Entry 3NS1 (X-ray diffraction, 2.60 A resolution); this record covers chains J and K of the 6 polymer chains in the assembly.

Chain J:
Molecule: Xanthine dehydrogenase/oxidase
Source organism: Bos taurus
Notes: EC 1.17.1.4, 1.17.3.2; fragment: iron-sulfur binding domain
UniProtKB: P80457 (XDH_BOVIN); numbering as in UniProt (aligned over 2-165)
Amino-acid sequence (164 residues; each row starts with the number of its first residue):
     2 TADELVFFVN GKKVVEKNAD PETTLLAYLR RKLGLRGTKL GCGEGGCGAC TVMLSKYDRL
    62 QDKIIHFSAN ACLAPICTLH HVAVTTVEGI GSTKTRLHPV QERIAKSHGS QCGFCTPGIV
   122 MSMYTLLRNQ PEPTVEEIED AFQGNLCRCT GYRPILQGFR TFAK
Bound ions: 2Fe-2S cluster Fe site 1: Cys43, Cys48, Cys51, Cys73; 2Fe-2S cluster Fe site 2: Cys113, Cys116, Cys148, Cys150
Ligand contacts:
  - FAD (flavin-adenine dinucleotide): Glu45, Gly46, Gly47, Leu74
  - 2Fe-2S cluster (FES), molecule 1: Lys40, Leu41, Gly42, Cys43, Gly44, Gly46, Gly47, Cys48, Gly49, Cys51, Asn71, Cys73
  - 2Fe-2S cluster (FES), molecule 2: Gln112, Cys113, Gly114, Cys116, Cys148, Arg149, Cys150, Thr151
  - MTE (phosphonic acidmono-(2-amino-5,6-dimercapto-4-oxo-3,7,8a,9,10,10a-hexahydro-4H-8-oxa-1,3,9,10-tetraaza-anthracen-7-ylmethyl)ester): Gln112, Cys113, Cys150
Curated features (UniProtKB/Swiss-Prot):
  - binding site ([2Fe-2S] cluster): Cys43, Cys48, Cys51, Cys73, Cys113, Cys116, Cys148, Cys150

Chain K:
Molecule: Xanthine dehydrogenase/oxidase
Source organism: Bos taurus
Notes: EC 1.17.1.4, 1.17.3.2; fragment: flavin binding domain
UniProtKB: P80457 (XDH_BOVIN); numbering as in UniProt (aligned over 224-528)
Amino-acid sequence (305 residues; each row starts with the number of its first residue):
   224 PKQLRFEGER VTWIQASTLK ELLDLKAQHP EAKLVVGNTE IGIEMKFKNQ LFPMIICPAW
   284 IPELNAVEHG PEGISFGAAC ALSSVEKTLL EAVAKLPTQK TEVFRGVLEQ LRWFAGKQVK
   344 SVASLGGNII TASPISDLNP VFMASGTKLT IVSRGTRRTV PMDHTFFPSY RKTLLGPEEI
   404 LLSIEIPYSR EDEFFSAFKQ ASRREDDIAK VTCGMRVLFQ PGSMQVKELA LCYGGMADRT
   464 ISALKTTQKQ LSKFWNEKLL QDVCAGLAEE LSLSPDAPGG MIEFRRTLTL SFFFKFYLTV
   524 LKKLG
Ligand contacts: FAD (flavin-adenine dinucleotide): Lys256, Leu257, Val258, Val259, Gly260, Asn261, Thr262, Glu263, Ile264, Leu287, Ala301, Leu305, Phe337, Ala338, Val342, Val345, Ala346, Ser347, Gly349, Gly350, Asn351, Ile353, Thr354, Ile358, Ser359, Asp360, Leu361, Leu398, Ile403, Leu404
Curated features (UniProtKB/Swiss-Prot):
  - binding site (FAD): Leu257 to Ile264, Phe337, Ser347 to Asn351, Asp360, Leu404, Lys422

Chain J / chain K interface:
Contacting residue pairs - 46 pairs, chain J then chain K:
  Thr2(J) with Arg228(K); Glu230(K)
  Ala3(J) with Arg228(K); Glu230(K)
  Asp4(J) with Lys225(K), salt bridge; Leu227(K); Arg228(K), hydrogen bond (backbone-backbone); Phe229(K)
  Leu6(J) with Phe229(K), hydrophobic
  Ala20(J) with Glu230(K)
  Asp21(J) with Gly231(K); Glu232(K), hydrogen bond (side chain-backbone)
  Pro22(J) with Phe229(K); Gly231(K); Val234(K); Trp236(K), hydrophobic
  Glu23(J) with Arg233(K), salt bridge; Val234(K)
  Gly44(J) with Phe270(K)
  Glu45(J) with Ile266(K); Phe270(K)
  Gly46(J) with Val342(K)
  Thr52(J) with Gln341(K), hydrogen bond
  Phe68(J) with Ser344(K)
  Ser69(J) with Gln341(K); Ser344(K)
  Ala70(J) with Gln341(K)
  Asn71(J) with Gln341(K); Val342(K)
  Leu74(J) with Asn261(K), hydrogen bond (backbone-side chain)
  Pro76(J) with Asn261(K)
  Cys78(J) with Phe229(K), hydrophobic; Trp236(K); Gln238(K)
  Thr79(J) with Trp236(K)
  His81(J) with Leu227(K); Trp283(K)
  Ser123(J) with Gln341(K)
  Asp141(J) with Lys340(K)
  Gln144(J) with Arg335(K); Trp336(K); Ala338(K), hydrogen bond (side chain-backbone); Gly339(K)
  Gly145(J) with Gly339(K); Gln341(K), hydrogen bond (backbone-side chain)
  Asn146(J) with Gln341(K)
Also at the interface, not in a pair above, chain J (31 interface residues in all): Glu5, Cys43, Gly49, Leu61, Ala142
Also at the interface, not in a pair above, chain K (32 interface residues in all): Gln226, Thr235, Val259, Gly260, Lys269, Cys280, Asn288, Phe337, Val345

Summary:
31 residues of chain J and 32 residues of chain K are in contact, with 6 hydrogen bonds and 2 salt bridges.
Among the polar pairs are Asp4(J)-Lys225(K), Glu23(J)-Arg233(K) and Asp21(J)-Glu232(K). Flavin-adenine
dinucleotide is bound between chain J and chain K.
Chain J is Xanthine dehydrogenase/oxidase and chain K is Xanthine dehydrogenase/oxidase, both from Bos taurus;
the structure, Crystal Structure of Bovine Xanthine Oxidase in Complex with 6-Mercaptopurine, was determined
by X-ray diffraction together with 3NRZ from the same study.
